PDB entry 5LQX | electron microscopy, 7.90 A resolution (low resolution: residue-level contacts below are approximate; hydrogen-bond / salt-bridge calls are withheld) | chains M and N of the 30 polymer chains in the assembly

[Chain M (and N)]
Protein: ATP synthase subunit c
Source organism: Ogataea angusta
Notes: chain N of this document is another copy of the same molecule, construct and numbering; everything in this record applies to it too
Amino-acid sequence (76 residues; numbered 1 to 76; the number before each row is that of its first residue):
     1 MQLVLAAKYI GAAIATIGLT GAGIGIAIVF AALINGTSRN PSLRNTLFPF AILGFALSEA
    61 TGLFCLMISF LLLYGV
Not modelled in the structure: 73-76

[How chain M and chain N interact]
Contacting residue pairs (12):
  Ala7(M) - Ala6(N)
  Ala7(M) - Tyr9(N)
  Gly11(M) - Ala13(N)
  Ile14(M) - Ala13(N)
  Ala15(M) - Ala13(N)
  Ala15(M) - Thr16(N)
  Gly21(M) - Thr20(N)
  Gly21(M) - Gly23(N)
  Gly25(M) - Ala27(N)
  Ala32(M) - Ala31(N)
  Asn40(M) - Ser38(N)
  Ser58(M) - Gly23(N)
Other interface residues (no listed pair), chain M (16 interface residues in all): Leu3, Ile10, Gly18, Ile28, Gly54, Leu57, Thr61
Other interface residues (no listed pair), chain N (14 interface residues in all): Gln2, Leu19, Ile24, Ile26, Phe30

[In short]
The interface between chain M and chain N involves 16 residues on one side and 14 on the other.
Both chains are ATP synthase subunit c (Ogataea angusta). Entry 5LQX (Structure of F-ATPase from Pichia
angusta, state3) was determined by electron microscopy together with 5LQY and 5LQZ from the same study.
